PDB entry 6XX7 | X-ray diffraction, 2.40 A resolution | chain A

# Chain A
Protein: Casein kinase II subunit alpha-1
From: Arabidopsis thaliana
Notes: EC 2.7.11.1
UniProtKB: Q08467 (CSK21_ARATH); residues 1-333 here correspond to UniProt positions 77-409 (UniProt number = residue number + 76)
Chain sequence (342 residues; each row starts with the number of its first residue; numbering starts at 0):
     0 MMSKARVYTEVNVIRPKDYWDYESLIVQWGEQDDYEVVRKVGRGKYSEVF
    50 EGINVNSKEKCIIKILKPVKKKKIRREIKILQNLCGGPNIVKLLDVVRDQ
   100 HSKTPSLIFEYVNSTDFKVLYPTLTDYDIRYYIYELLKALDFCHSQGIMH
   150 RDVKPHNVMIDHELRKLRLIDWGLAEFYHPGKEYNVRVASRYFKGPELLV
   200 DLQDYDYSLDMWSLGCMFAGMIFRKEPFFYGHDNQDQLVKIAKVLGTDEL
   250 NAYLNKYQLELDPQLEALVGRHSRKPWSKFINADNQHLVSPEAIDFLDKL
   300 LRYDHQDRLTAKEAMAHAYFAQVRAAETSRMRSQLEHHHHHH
Unresolved in the structure: 0, 331-341
Sequence notes: initiating methionine (0); expression tag (334-341)
Swiss-Prot annotation at these positions:
  - active site: D151 (Proton acceptor)
  - binding site (ATP): V40 to V48, K63
  - glycosylation: N112 (N-linked (GlcNAc...) asparagine)
Bound ions: Mg2+: N156 (together with AMP-PNP)
Small-molecule neighbours: AMP-PNP (ANP; phosphoaminophosphonic acid-adenylate ester): V40, R42, G43, K44, Y45, S46, V48, I61, K63, V90, F108, E109, Y110, V111, D151, K153, H155, N156, M158, I169, D170
What the authors report for this chain:
  - binding site for AMP-PNP: R42, S46, V48, I61, E109, V111, M158, I169
  - Mg2+ coordination: N156, D170
  - conformationally variable residues (side-chain flip): H155, M158
  - catalytic residues: D151, N156, D170 (citing earlier work)

# Overview
Ligands of chain A: AMP-PNP. Curated annotation (UniProt) lists active-site residue D151 and 10 ATP-binding
residues. The paper reports catalytic residues D151, N156 and D170; a binding site for AMP-PNP at R42, S46 and
V48 among others.
Chain A is Casein kinase II subunit alpha-1 (Arabidopsis thaliana); the structure, Arabidopsis thaliana Casein
Kinase 2 (CK2) alpha-1 crystal in complex with ANP, was determined by X-ray diffraction, deposited together
with 6XX6, 6XX8 and 6XX9.
